PDB entry 1XHM | X-ray diffraction, 2.70 A resolution | chains A and B of the 3 polymer chains in the assembly

# Chain A
Name: Guanine nucleotide-binding protein G(I)/G(S)/G(T) beta subunit 1
From: Bos taurus
UniProt: P62871 (GBB1_BOVIN); numbering as in UniProt (aligned over 1-340)
Amino-acid sequence (340 residues; numbered 1 to 340; the number before each row is that of its first residue):
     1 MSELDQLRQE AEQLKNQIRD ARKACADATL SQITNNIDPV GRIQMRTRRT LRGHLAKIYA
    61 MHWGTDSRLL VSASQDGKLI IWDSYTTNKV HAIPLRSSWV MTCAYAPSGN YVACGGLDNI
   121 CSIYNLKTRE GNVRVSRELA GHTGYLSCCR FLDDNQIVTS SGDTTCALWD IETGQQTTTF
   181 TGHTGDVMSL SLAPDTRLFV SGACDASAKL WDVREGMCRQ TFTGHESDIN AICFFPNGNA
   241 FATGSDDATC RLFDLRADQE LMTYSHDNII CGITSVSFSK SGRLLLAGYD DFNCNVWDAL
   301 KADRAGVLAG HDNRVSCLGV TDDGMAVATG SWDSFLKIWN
Not modelled in the structure: 1
UniProt features mapped onto this chain:
  - modified residue: Ser2 (N-acetylserine), His266 (Phosphohistidine)

# Chain B
Name: Guanine nucleotide-binding protein G(I)/G(S)/G(O) gamma-2 subunit
From: Bos taurus
UniProt: P63212 (GBG2_BOVIN); residues 1-71 here correspond to UniProt positions 0-70 (UniProt number = residue number - 1)
Amino-acid sequence (77 residues; each row starts with the number of its first residue; numbers below 1 keep their minus sign (His-5 is residue -5)):
    -5 HHHHHHMASN NTASIAQARK LVEQLKMEAN IDRIKVSKAA ADLMAYCEAH AKEDPLLTPV
    55 PASENPFREK KFFCAIL
Not modelled in the structure: -5 to 6, 53-71
Differences from the reference sequence: expression tag (-5 to 0)

# How chain A and chain B interact
Residue-residue contacts (78; chain A residue first):
  Glu3(A) with Ile9(B)
  Leu7(A) with Ile9(B), hydrophobic; Ala12(B), hydrophobic; Arg13(B); Val16(B)
  Ala11(A) with Leu15(B), hydrophobic; Val16(B), hydrophobic; Leu19(B)
  Leu14(A) with Val16(B), hydrophobic; Leu19(B), hydrophobic; Lys20(B)
  Ile18(A) with Leu19(B); Ala23(B), hydrophobic; Arg27(B)
  Ala21(A) with Arg27(B)
  Arg22(A) with Arg27(B)
  Ala24(A) with Lys29(B)
  Cys25(A) with Arg27(B); Ile28(B); Lys29(B); Val30(B), hydrogen bond (backbone-backbone)
  Ala26(A) with Val30(B), hydrophobic
  Asp27(A) with Lys29(B); Val30(B), hydrogen bond (side chain-backbone); Ser31(B), hydrogen bond
  Ala28(A) with Val30(B); Ser31(B)
  Leu30(A) with Ala34(B), hydrophobic
  Ile33(A) with Ser31(B); Ala34(B), hydrophobic; Met38(B)
  Thr34(A) with Met38(B)
  Ile37(A) with Met38(B), hydrophobic
  Val40(A) with Leu51(B), hydrophobic
  Met45(A) with Leu50(B), hydrophobic
  Cys218(A) with Gln18(B), hydrogen bond (backbone-side chain); Glu22(B)
  Arg219(A) with Glu22(B)
  Gln220(A) with Glu22(B)
  Thr221(A) with Glu22(B), hydrogen bond
  Phe235(A) with Leu37(B), hydrophobic; Cys41(B), hydrophobic
  Pro236(A) with Tyr40(B), hydrogen bond (backbone-side chain)
  Asn237(A) with Tyr40(B)
  Ala240(A) with Leu37(B), hydrophobic
  Leu252(A) with Leu37(B), hydrophobic
  Asp254(A) with Ala33(B)
  Arg256(A) with Asp26(B); Arg27(B); Ile28(B), hydrogen bond (backbone-backbone); Asp36(B), salt bridge
  Ala257(A) with Ile28(B)
  Asp258(A) with Ile25(B); Arg27(B), salt bridge
  Gln259(A) with Val30(B)
  Leu261(A) with Val30(B), hydrophobic; Leu37(B), hydrophobic
  Ser279(A) with Asp48(B), hydrogen bond; Leu50(B)
  Lys280(A) with Glu47(B); Asp48(B), hydrogen bond (backbone-side chain)
  Ser281(A) with Tyr40(B); Cys41(B); His44(B); Ala45(B); Asp48(B), hydrogen bond (backbone-side chain)
  Gly282(A) with Cys41(B); Asp48(B)
  Arg283(A) with Cys41(B); Leu51(B)
  Leu300(A) with Leu37(B), hydrophobic; Met38(B), hydrophobic; Cys41(B), hydrophobic
  Asp323(A) with Glu47(B); Pro49(B)
  Gly324(A) with Pro49(B); Leu50(B)
  Met325(A) with Pro49(B), hydrophobic
Other interface residues (no listed pair), chain A (49 interface residues in all): Leu4, Glu10, Lys15, Leu284, Val320, Val327, Asn340

# In short
The interface between chain A and chain B involves 49 residues on one side and 31 on the other, with 10
hydrogen bonds and 2 salt bridges. Among the polar pairs are Arg256(A)-Asp36(B), Asp258(A)-Arg27(B) and
Asp27(A)-Val30(B).
Here chain A is Guanine nucleotide-binding protein G(I)/G(S)/G(T) beta subunit 1 and chain B is Guanine
nucleotide-binding protein G(I)/G(S)/G(O) gamma-2 subunit, both from Bos taurus. Entry 1XHM (The Crystal
Structure of a Biologically Active Peptide (SIGK) Bound to a G Protein Beta:Gamma Heterodimer) was determined
by X-ray diffraction.
